Entry 2P3J (X-ray diffraction, 1.90 A resolution); this record covers chain A.

[Chain A]
Protein: VP4
Source organism: Rhesus rotavirus
Notes: fragment: VP8* domain (fragment 64-224)
Reference sequence: Q91HI9 (Q91HI9_ROTRH); residue numbers follow UniProt; this construct covers 64-224
Sequence (161 residues; row label = number of the first residue in the row):
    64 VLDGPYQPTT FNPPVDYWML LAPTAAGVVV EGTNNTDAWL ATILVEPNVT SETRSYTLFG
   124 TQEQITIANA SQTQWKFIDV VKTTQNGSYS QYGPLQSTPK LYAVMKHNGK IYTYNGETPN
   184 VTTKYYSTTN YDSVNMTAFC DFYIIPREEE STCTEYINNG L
Sequence notes: engineered mutation A101 (Arg in Q91HI9)
Residues lining bound ligands: MNA (2-O-methyl-5-N-acetyl-alpha-D-neuraminic acid): V144, T146, Y155, K187, Y188, Y189, S190

[Summary]
Ligands of chain A: compound MNA.
Chain A is VP4 (Rhesus rotavirus); the structure, Crystal structure of the Arg101Ala mutant protein of Rhesus
rotavirus VP8*, was determined by X-ray diffraction (same publication as 2P3I and 2P3K).
